PDB entry 7PGU | electron microscopy, 3.30 A resolution | chains F and N

# Chain F (and N)
Protein: Neurofibromin
Source organism: Homo sapiens
Notes: chain N of this document is another copy of the same molecule, construct and numbering; everything in this record applies to it too
UniProt: P21359 (NF1_HUMAN); numbering as in UniProt (aligned over 1-2839)
Amino-acid sequence (2839 residues; row label = number of the first residue in the row):
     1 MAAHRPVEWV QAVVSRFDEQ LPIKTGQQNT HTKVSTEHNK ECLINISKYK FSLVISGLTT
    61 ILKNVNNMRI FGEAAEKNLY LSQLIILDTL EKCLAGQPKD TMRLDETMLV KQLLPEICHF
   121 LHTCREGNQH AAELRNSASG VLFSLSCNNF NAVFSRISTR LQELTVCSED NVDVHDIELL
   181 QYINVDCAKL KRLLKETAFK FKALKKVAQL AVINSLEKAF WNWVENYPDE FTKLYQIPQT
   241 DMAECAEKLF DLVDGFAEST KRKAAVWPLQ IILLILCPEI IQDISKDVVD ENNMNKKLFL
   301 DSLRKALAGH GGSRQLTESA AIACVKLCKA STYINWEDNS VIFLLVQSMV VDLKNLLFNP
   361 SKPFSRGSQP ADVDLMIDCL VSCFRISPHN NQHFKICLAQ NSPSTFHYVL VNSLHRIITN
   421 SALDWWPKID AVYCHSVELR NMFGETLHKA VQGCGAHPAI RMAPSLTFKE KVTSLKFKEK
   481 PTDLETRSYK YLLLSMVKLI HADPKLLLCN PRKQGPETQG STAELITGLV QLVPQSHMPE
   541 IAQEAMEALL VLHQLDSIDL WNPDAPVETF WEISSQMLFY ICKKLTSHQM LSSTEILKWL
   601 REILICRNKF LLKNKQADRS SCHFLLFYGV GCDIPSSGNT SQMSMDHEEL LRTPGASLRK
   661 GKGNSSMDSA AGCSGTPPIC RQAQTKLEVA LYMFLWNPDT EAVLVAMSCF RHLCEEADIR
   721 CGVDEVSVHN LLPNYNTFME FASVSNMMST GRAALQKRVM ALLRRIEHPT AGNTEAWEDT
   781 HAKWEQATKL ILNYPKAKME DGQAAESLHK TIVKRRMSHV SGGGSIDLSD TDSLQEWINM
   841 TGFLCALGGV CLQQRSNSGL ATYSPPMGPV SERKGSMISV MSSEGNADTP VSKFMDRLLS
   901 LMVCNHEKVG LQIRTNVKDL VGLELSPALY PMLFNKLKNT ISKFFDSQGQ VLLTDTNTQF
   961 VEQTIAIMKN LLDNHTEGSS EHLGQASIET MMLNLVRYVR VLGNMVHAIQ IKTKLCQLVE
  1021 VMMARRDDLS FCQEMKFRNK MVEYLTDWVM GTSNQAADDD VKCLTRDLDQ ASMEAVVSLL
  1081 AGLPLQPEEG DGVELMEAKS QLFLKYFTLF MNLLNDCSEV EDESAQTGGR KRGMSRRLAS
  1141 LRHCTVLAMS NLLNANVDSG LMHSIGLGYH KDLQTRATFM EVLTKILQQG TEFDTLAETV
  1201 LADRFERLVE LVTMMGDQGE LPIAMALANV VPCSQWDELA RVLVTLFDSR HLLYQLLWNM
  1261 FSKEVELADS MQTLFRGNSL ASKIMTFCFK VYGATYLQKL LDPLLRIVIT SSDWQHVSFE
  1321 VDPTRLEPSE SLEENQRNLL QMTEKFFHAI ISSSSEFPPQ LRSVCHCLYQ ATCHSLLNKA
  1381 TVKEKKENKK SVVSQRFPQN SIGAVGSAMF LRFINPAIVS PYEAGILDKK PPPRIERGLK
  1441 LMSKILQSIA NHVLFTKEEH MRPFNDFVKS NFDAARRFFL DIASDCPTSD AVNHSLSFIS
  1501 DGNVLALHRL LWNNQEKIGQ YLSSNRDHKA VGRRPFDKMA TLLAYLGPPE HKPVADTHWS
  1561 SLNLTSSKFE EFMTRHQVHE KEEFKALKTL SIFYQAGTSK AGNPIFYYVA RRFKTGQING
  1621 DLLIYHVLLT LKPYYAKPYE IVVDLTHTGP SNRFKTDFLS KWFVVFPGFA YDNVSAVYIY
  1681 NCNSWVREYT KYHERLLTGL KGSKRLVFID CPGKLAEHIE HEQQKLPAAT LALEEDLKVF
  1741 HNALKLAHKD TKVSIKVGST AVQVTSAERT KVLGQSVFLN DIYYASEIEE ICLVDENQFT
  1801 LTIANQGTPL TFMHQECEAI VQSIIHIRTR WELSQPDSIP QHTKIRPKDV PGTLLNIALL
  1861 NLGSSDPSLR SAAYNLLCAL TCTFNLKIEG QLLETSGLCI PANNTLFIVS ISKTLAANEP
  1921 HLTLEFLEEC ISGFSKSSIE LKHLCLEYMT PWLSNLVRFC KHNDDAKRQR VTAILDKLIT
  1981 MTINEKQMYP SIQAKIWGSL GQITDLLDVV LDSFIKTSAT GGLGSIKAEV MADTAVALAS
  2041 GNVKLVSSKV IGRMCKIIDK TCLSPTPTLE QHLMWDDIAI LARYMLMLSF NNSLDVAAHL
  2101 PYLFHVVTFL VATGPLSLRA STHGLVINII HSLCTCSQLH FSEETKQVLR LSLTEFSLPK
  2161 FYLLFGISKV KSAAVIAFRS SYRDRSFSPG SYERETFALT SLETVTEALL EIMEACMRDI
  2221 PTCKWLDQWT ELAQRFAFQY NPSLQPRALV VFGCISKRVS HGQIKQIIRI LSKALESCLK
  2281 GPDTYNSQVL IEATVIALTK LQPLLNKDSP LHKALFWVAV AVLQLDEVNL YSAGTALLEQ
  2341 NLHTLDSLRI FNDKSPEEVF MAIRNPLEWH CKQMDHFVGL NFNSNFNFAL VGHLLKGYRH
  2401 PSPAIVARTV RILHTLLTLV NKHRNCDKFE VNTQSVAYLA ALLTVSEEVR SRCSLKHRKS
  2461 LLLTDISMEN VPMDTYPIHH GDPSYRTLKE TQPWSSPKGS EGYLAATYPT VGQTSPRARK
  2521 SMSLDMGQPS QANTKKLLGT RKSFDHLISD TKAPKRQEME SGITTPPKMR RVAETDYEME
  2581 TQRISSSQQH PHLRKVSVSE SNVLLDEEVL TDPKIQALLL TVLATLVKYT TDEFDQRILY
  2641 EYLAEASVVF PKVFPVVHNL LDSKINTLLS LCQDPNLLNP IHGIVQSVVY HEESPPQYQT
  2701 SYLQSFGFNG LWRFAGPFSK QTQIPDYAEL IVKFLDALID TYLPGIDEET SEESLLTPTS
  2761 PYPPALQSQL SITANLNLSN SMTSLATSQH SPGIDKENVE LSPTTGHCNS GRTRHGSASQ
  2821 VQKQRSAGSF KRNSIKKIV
Not modelled in the structure: 1-3, 456-481, 621-673, 796-830, 854-886, 1122-1133, 1380-1397, 2459-2600, 2746-2839
Metal / ion sites: Zn2+: C1032, H1558, H1576
Ligand contacts: phosphatidylethanolamine (PEV; (1S)-2-{[(2-aminoethoxy)(hydroxy)phosphoryl]oxy}-1-[(palmitoyloxy)methyl]ethyl stearate): F1593, Y1608, A1610, V1627, L1631, Y1639, I1641, V1643, N1652, R1653, F1654, L1659, W1662, F1663, F1666, A1670, Y1671, V1674, V1677, I1679, W1685, Y1689, T1690, G1699, L1700, R1705, L1773
What the authors report for this chain:
  - Zn2+ coordination: C1032, H1558, H1576

# How chain F and chain N interact
Contacting residue pairs (137):
  R5(F) with N2659(N); D2662(N)
  P6(F) with V2688(N), hydrophobic; E2692(N)
  E8(F) with N2666(N), hydrogen bond
  W9(F) with D2662(N); L2669(N); I2684(N), hydrophobic; V2688(N), hydrophobic
  R16(F) with L2669(N), hydrogen bond (side chain-backbone); S2670(N), hydrogen bond (side chain-backbone); C2672(N), hydrogen bond (side chain-backbone)
  N29(F) with Q2673(N), hydrogen bond
  H31(F) with Q2673(N)
  S35(F) with Q2673(N), hydrogen bond (side chain-backbone)
  H38(F) with N2679(N); H2682(N)
  C42(F) with H2682(N)
  N45(F) with Q2686(N)
  Y49(F) with Y2690(N), hydrophobic; E2693(N)
  K50(F) with E2692(N), salt bridge
  D1527(F) with A2407(N); R2411(N), salt bridge
  R1533(F) with E2211(N), salt bridge
  D1537(F) with K2160(N), salt bridge
  T1541(F) with L2151(N); E2155(N)
  A1544(F) with L2158(N), hydrophobic
  Y1545(F) with T2154(N)
  S1868(F) with V2175(N)
  Y1874(F) with F2090(N), hydrophobic; H2131(N)
  Q1891(F) with T2135(N); S2137(N)
  L1893(F) with H2131(N), hydrogen bond (backbone-side chain); C2134(N), hydrophobic; T2135(N)
  T1895(F) with H2131(N); L2153(N)
  S1896(F) with S2157(N)
  G1897(F) with I2127(N)
  L1898(F) with N2128(N); H2131(N); A2174(N)
  C1899(F) with F2090(N); G2124(N); N2128(N), hydrogen bond (backbone-side chain); A2174(N), hydrophobic; F2178(N), hydrophobic
  I1900(F) with F2178(N)
  P1901(F) with M2087(N); F2090(N)
  A1902(F) with D2033(N); Y2182(N)
  N1903(F) with Q1993(N), hydrogen bond; D2033(N), hydrogen bond (side chain-backbone); V2036(N); A2037(N)
  T1905(F) with P1990(N)
  L1906(F) with Q1993(N); A2037(N), hydrophobic
  F1907(F) with N2091(N)
  E1940(F) with K1986(N); Q1987(N); P1990(N); R2183(N), salt bridge
  H1943(F) with H1943(N); Q1987(N)
  K1986(F) with E1940(N)
  Q1987(F) with I1939(N); E1940(N); H1943(N)
  Y1989(F) with E1940(N)
  P1990(F) with T1905(N); E1940(N)
  S1991(F) with E1947(N)
  Q1993(F) with N1903(N), hydrogen bond
  D2033(F) with A1902(N); N1903(N), hydrogen bond (backbone-side chain)
  V2036(F) with N1903(N)
  A2037(F) with N1903(N); L1906(N), hydrophobic
  M2087(F) with P1901(N)
  F2090(F) with C1899(N); I1900(N), hydrophobic; P1901(N)
  N2091(F) with F1907(N)
  G2124(F) with C1899(N)
  I2127(F) with G1897(N)
  N2128(F) with L1898(N); C1899(N), hydrogen bond (side chain-backbone)
  H2131(F) with Y1874(N); L1893(N), hydrogen bond (side chain-backbone); T1895(N); L1898(N)
  C2134(F) with L1893(N), hydrophobic
  T2135(F) with Q1891(N); L1893(N)
  S2137(F) with Q1891(N), hydrogen bond
  L2153(F) with T1895(N)
  T2154(F) with Y1545(N)
  E2155(F) with T1541(N)
  S2157(F) with S1896(N)
  L2158(F) with T1541(N); A1544(N), hydrophobic
  K2160(F) with D1537(N), salt bridge
  V2175(F) with S1868(N)
  F2178(F) with C1899(N), hydrophobic
  S2180(F) with S1865(N)
  R2183(F) with E1940(N), salt bridge
  E2211(F) with R1533(N), salt bridge
  A2407(F) with D1527(N)
  R2411(F) with D1527(N), salt bridge
  D2662(F) with R5(N); W9(N)
  I2665(F) with W9(N)
  N2666(F) with E8(N)
  L2669(F) with R16(N), hydrogen bond (backbone-side chain)
  S2670(F) with R16(N), hydrogen bond (backbone-side chain)
  C2672(F) with R16(N), hydrogen bond (backbone-side chain)
  Q2673(F) with N29(N), hydrogen bond; H31(N); S35(N), hydrogen bond (backbone-side chain)
  P2675(F) with H38(N)
  L2678(F) with H38(N)
  N2679(F) with H38(N)
  H2682(F) with H38(N); C42(N)
  Q2686(F) with N45(N)
  V2688(F) with P6(N), hydrophobic; W9(N), hydrophobic
  Y2690(F) with Y49(N), hydrophobic
  E2692(F) with H4(N); P6(N); K50(N), salt bridge
  E2693(F) with Y49(N)
Also at the interface, not in a pair above, chain F (124 interface residues in all): H4, V7, V10, A12, V13, Q28, N39, I46, R1207, H1528, G1532, A1540, S1865, P1867, R1870, L1892, I1939, L1944, E1947, M1988, A1994, G1998, T2034, S2040, L2086, C2136, Q2147, R2150, L2151, A2174, Y2182, H2658, N2659, L2661, L2668, L2671, I2684, V2685, V2689
Also at the interface, not in a pair above, chain N (124 interface residues in all): V7, V10, A12, V13, V34, N39, I46, R1207, H1528, G1532, A1540, P1867, R1870, L1892, N1904, L1944, M1988, Y1989, S1991, A1994, G1998, T2034, S2040, L2086, C2136, Q2147, R2150, S2180, H2658, L2661, I2665, D2674, P2675, L2678, V2685, V2689

# Overview
The chain F/chain N interface involves 124 residues from each chain; the contacts include 20 hydrogen bonds
and 10 salt bridges. Polar pairs include K50(F)-E2692(N), D1527(F)-R2411(N) and R1533(F)-E2211(N). Ligands of
chain F: phosphatidylethanolamine. The Zn2+ site is built by C1032(F), H1558(F) and H1576(F). The paper
reports Zn2+ coordination by C1032(F), H1558(F) and H1576(F).
Both chains are Neurofibromin (Homo sapiens). Entry 7PGU (Autoinhibited structure of human neurofibromin
isoform 2 stabilized by Zinc) was determined by electron microscopy, deposited together with 7PGQ, 7PGP, 7PGR,
7PGS and 7PGT.
